Entry 2O6E (X-ray diffraction, 1.90 A resolution); this record covers chains A and B.

[Chain A (and B)]
Protein: 34 kDa membrane antigen
Source organism: Treponema pallidum
Notes: chain B of this document is another copy of the same molecule, construct and numbering; everything in this record applies to it too
UniProt: P19478 (TA34_TREPA); residues -3 to 185 here correspond to UniProt positions 16-204 (UniProt number = residue number + 19)
Chain sequence (189 residues; row label = number of the first residue in the row; numbers below 1 keep their minus sign (Gly-3 is residue -3)):
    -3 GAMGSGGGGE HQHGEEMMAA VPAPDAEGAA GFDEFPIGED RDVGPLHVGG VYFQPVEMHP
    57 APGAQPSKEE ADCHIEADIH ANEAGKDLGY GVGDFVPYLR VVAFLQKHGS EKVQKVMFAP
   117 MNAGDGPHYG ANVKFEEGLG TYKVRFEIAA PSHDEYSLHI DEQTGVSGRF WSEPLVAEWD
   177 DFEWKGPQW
Disordered / not traced: -3 to 27 (chain B: -3 to 28)
Differences from the reference sequence: engineered mutation Gly-3 (Val16 in P19478), Ala-2 (Phe17 in P19478), Met-1 (Ser18 in P19478), Gly0 (Ala19 in P19478), Ser1 (Cys20 in P19478)
Ion coordination: Zn2+ site 1: Glu30, Asp121; Zn2+ site 2: His55 (shared with His149(B) of chain B); Zn2+ site 3: His70, Glu72, His124 (shared with His155(B) of chain B); Zn2+ site 4: Asp74, His76; Zn2+ site 5 near His104 (its only coordinating residue here); Zn2+ site 6: His155 (shared with His70(B), Glu72(B), His124(B) of chain B)

[Interface between chain A and chain B]
Contacting residue pairs - 92 pairs, chain A then chain B:
  Phe28(A) with Gln159(B); Thr160(B)
  Asp29(A) with Gln159(B)
  Phe49(A) with His155(B); Thr160(B)
  Gln50(A) with Asp157(B); Gln159(B); Thr160(B)
  Val52(A) with His155(B); Asp157(B); Thr160(B)
  Glu53(A) with Leu154(B); His155(B); Ile156(B), hydrogen bond (backbone-backbone); Asp157(B), hydrogen bond (backbone-side chain)
  Met54(A) with Leu154(B)
  His55(A) with His149(B); Ser153(B); Leu154(B), hydrogen bond (backbone-backbone); Ile156(B)
  Pro56(A) with His149(B); Tyr152(B); Ser153(B), hydrogen bond (backbone-side chain)
  His70(A) with His155(B), hydrogen bond
  Glu72(A) with His155(B), salt bridge
  Leu84(A) with Asn118(B), hydrogen bond (backbone-side chain)
  Gly85(A) with Asn118(B); Ala119(B); Gly122(B), hydrogen bond (backbone-backbone)
  Tyr86(A) with Asn118(B)
  Pro93(A) with Pro93(B), hydrophobic; Tyr94(B)
  Tyr94(A) with Pro93(B); Tyr94(B), hydrogen bond (backbone-side chain); Pro116(B); Tyr125(B)
  Pro116(A) with Tyr94(B); Glu151(B); Tyr152(B); Ser153(B), hydrogen bond (backbone-backbone)
  Met117(A) with Tyr152(B); Ser153(B); His155(B)
  Asn118(A) with Leu84(B), hydrogen bond (side chain-backbone); Tyr86(B); Tyr152(B), hydrogen bond; Ser153(B), hydrogen bond (backbone-backbone); Leu154(B); His155(B), hydrogen bond (backbone-backbone)
  Ala119(A) with Gly85(B); His155(B); Thr160(B); Val162(B)
  Gly120(A) with Thr160(B), hydrogen bond (backbone-backbone); Val162(B)
  Gly122(A) with Gly85(B), hydrogen bond (backbone-backbone)
  Pro123(A) with Tyr152(B)
  His124(A) with His155(B), hydrogen bond
  Tyr125(A) with Tyr94(B)
  His149(A) with Pro56(B)
  Glu151(A) with Pro116(B)
  Tyr152(A) with Pro56(B); Pro116(B); Met117(B); Asn118(B), hydrogen bond; Pro123(B)
  Ser153(A) with His55(B); Pro56(B), hydrogen bond (side chain-backbone); Pro58(B); Pro116(B), hydrogen bond (backbone-backbone); Met117(B); Asn118(B), hydrogen bond (backbone-backbone)
  Leu154(A) with Glu53(B); Met54(B); His55(B), hydrogen bond (backbone-backbone); Asn118(B)
  His155(A) with Val52(B); Glu53(B); His70(B), hydrogen bond; Glu72(B), salt bridge; Met117(B); Asn118(B), hydrogen bond (backbone-backbone); Ala119(B); His124(B), hydrogen bond
  Ile156(A) with Glu53(B), hydrogen bond (backbone-backbone)
  Asp157(A) with Val52(B); Glu53(B), hydrogen bond (side chain-backbone)
  Gln159(A) with Gln50(B)
  Thr160(A) with Val52(B); Ala119(B); Gly120(B), hydrogen bond (backbone-backbone)
  Val162(A) with Ala119(B)
Other interface residues (no listed pair), chain A (41 interface residues in all): Pro58, Lys64, Leu95, Asp121, Gly161
Other interface residues (no listed pair), chain B (41 interface residues in all): Phe49, Lys64, Asp90, Phe91, Leu95, Asp121, Gly161

[In short]
Chain A and chain B each contribute 41 residues to their interface, with 27 hydrogen bonds and 2 salt bridges.
Polar contacts include Glu72(A)-His155(B), Glu53(A)-Asp157(B) and Pro56(A)-Ser153(B). The Zn2+ site 1 is built
by Glu30(A) and Asp121(A).
Both chains are 34 kDa membrane antigen (Treponema pallidum). Entry 2O6E (Structure of native rTp34 from
Treponema pallidum from zinc-soaked crystals) was determined by X-ray diffraction, deposited together with
2O6C, 2O6D and 2O6F.
